PDB entry 4GWQ | X-ray diffraction, 4.50 A resolution (low resolution: residue-level contacts below are approximate; hydrogen-bond / salt-bridge calls are withheld) | chains C and E of the 8 polymer chains in the assembly

# Chain C
Molecule: Mediator of RNA polymerase II transcription subunit 8
From: Saccharomyces cerevisiae
UniProtKB: P38304 (MED8_YEAST); residues 1-223 here = UniProt positions 1-223
Chain sequence (407 residues; numbered 1 to 407; the number before each row is that of its first residue):
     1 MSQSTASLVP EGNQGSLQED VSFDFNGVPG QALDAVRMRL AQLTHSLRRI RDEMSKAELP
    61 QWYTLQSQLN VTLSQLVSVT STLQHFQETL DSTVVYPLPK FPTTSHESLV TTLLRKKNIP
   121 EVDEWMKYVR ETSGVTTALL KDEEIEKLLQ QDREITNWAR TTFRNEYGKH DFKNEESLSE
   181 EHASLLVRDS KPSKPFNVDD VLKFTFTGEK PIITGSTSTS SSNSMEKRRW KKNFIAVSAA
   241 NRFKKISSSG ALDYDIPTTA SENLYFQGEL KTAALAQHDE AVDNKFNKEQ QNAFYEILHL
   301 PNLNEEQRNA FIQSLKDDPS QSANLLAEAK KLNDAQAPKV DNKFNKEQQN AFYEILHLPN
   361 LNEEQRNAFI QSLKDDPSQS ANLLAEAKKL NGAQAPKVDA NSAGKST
Not modelled in the structure: 1-22, 174-181, 215-407
Differences from the reference sequence: expression tag (224-407)

# Chain E
Molecule: Mediator of RNA polymerase II transcription subunit 18
From: Saccharomyces cerevisiae
UniProtKB: P32585 (MED18_YEAST); numbering as in UniProt (aligned over 1-307)
Chain sequence (307 residues; row label = number of the first residue in the row):
     1 MVQQLSLFGS IGDDGYDLLI STLTTISGNP PLLYNSLCTV WKPNPSYDVE NVNSRNQLVE
    61 PNRIKLSKEV PFSYLIDETM MDKPLNFRIL KSFTNDKIPL NYAMTRNILH NTVPQVTNFN
   121 STNEDQNNSK HTEDTVNESR NSDDIIDVDM DASPAPSNES CSPWSLQISD IPAAGNNRSV
   181 SMQTIAETII LSSAGKNSSV SSLMNGLGYV FEFQYLTIGV KFFMKHGLIL ELQKIWQIEE
   241 AGNSQITSGG FLLKAYINVS RGTDIDRINY TETALMNLKK ELQGYIELSV PDRQSMDSRV
   301 AHGNILI
Not modelled in the structure: 1, 111-157, 302-307
Swiss-Prot annotation at these positions:
  - mutagenesis: Thr22 (T22I: In SRB5-1; suppresses the phenotypic defects of an RNA polymerase II CTD truncation)

# How chain C and chain E interact
Residue-residue contacts (37):
  Pro195(C) - Ser10(E)
  Pro195(C) - Ile11(E)
  Pro195(C) - Gly12(E)
  Pro195(C) - Gly249(E)
  Pro195(C) - Gly250(E)
  Phe196(C) - Ser10(E)
  Phe196(C) - Thr247(E)
  Phe196(C) - Ser248(E)
  Phe196(C) - Phe251(E)
  Val198(C) - Phe8(E)
  Asp199(C) - Pro291(E)
  Asp199(C) - Asp292(E)
  Asp199(C) - Ser295(E)
  Val201(C) - Leu252(E)
  Leu202(C) - Phe8(E)
  Leu202(C) - Pro291(E)
  Leu202(C) - Ser295(E)
  Lys203(C) - Gln294(E)
  Lys203(C) - Ser295(E)
  Phe204(C) - Phe213(E)
  Phe204(C) - Gln237(E)
  Phe204(C) - Ile246(E)
  Thr205(C) - Phe213(E)
  Thr205(C) - Tyr215(E)
  Phe206(C) - Arg63(E)
  Phe206(C) - Ser169(E)
  Phe206(C) - Gln183(E)
  Phe206(C) - Phe213(E)
  Phe206(C) - Met296(E)
  Phe206(C) - Asp297(E)
  Phe206(C) - Ser298(E)
  Thr207(C) - Arg63(E)
  Thr207(C) - Glu212(E)
  Thr207(C) - Phe213(E)
  Thr207(C) - Asp297(E)
  Gly208(C) - Phe213(E)
  Lys210(C) - Gln237(E)
Interface residues without a listed pair, chain E (28 interface residues in all): Gly9, Ile235, Ala301

# In short
Chain C and chain E form an interface of 13 and 28 residues respectively. UniProt lists one mutagenesis site
on chain E.
Chain C is Mediator of RNA polymerase II transcription subunit 8 and chain E is Mediator of RNA polymerase II
transcription subunit 18, both from Saccharomyces cerevisiae; the structure, Structure of the Mediator Head
Module from S. cerevisiae in complex with the carboxy-terminal domain (CTD) ..., was determined by X-ray
diffraction (same publication as 4GWP).
